6R1T - chains B and J of the 10 polymer chains in the assembly; structure by electron microscopy, 4.02 A resolution (low resolution: residue-level contacts below are approximate; hydrogen-bond / salt-bridge calls are withheld).

Chain B:
Name: Histone H2A
Organism: Xenopus laevis
Sequence (87 residues; numbered 16 to 102; the number before each row is that of its first residue):
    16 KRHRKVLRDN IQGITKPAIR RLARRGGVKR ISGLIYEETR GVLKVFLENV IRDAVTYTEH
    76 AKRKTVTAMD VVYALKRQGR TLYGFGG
Unresolved in the structure: 102

Chain J:
Molecule: 147-nt DNA strand
Organism: synthetic construct
Sequence (147 nucleotides; each row starts with the number of its first residue; numbers below 1 keep their minus sign (DA-73 is residue -73)):
   -73 ATCGAGAATC CCGGTGCCGA GGCCGCTCAA TTGGTCGTAG ACAGCTCTAG CACCGCTTAA
   -13 ACGCACGTAC GCGCTGTCCC CCGCGTTTTA ACCGCCAAGG GGATTACTCC CTAGTCTCCA
    47 GGCACGTGTC AGATATATAC ATCCGAT

Chain B / chain J interface:
Residue-residue contacts - 14 pairs, chain B then chain J:
  His18(B) with DA16(J)
  Arg19(B) with DA16(J)
  Arg39(B) with DG9(J)
  Arg45(B) with DC7(J); DC8(J)
  Ile46(B) with DC7(J); DC8(J)
  Ser47(B) with DC7(J)
  Gly48(B) with DC7(J)
  Arg78(B) with DG28(J)
  Lys79(B) with DG27(J); DG28(J)
  Thr80(B) with DG27(J); DG28(J)
Interface residues without a listed pair, chain B (13 interface residues in all): Lys20, Arg35, Lys44
Interface residues without a listed pair, chain J (9 interface residues in all): DC6, DT15, DA29

Summary:
13 residues of chain B face 9 of chain J across their interface.
Here chain B is Histone H2A (Xenopus laevis) and chain J is a 147-nt DNA strand (synthetic construct). Entry
6R1T (Structure of LSD2/NPAC-linker/nucleosome core particle complex: Class 1, free nuclesome) was determined
by electron microscopy (same publication as 6R1U and 6R25).
